6RUO - chains A and B of the 20 polymer chains in the assembly; structure by electron microscopy, 3.50 A resolution.

== Chain A ==
Molecule: DNA-directed RNA polymerase I subunit RPA190
From: Saccharomyces cerevisiae
Notes: EC 2.7.7.6
UniProtKB: P10964 (RPA1_YEAST); numbering as in UniProt (aligned over 1-1664)
Chain sequence (1664 residues; numbered 1 to 1664; the number before each row is that of its first residue):
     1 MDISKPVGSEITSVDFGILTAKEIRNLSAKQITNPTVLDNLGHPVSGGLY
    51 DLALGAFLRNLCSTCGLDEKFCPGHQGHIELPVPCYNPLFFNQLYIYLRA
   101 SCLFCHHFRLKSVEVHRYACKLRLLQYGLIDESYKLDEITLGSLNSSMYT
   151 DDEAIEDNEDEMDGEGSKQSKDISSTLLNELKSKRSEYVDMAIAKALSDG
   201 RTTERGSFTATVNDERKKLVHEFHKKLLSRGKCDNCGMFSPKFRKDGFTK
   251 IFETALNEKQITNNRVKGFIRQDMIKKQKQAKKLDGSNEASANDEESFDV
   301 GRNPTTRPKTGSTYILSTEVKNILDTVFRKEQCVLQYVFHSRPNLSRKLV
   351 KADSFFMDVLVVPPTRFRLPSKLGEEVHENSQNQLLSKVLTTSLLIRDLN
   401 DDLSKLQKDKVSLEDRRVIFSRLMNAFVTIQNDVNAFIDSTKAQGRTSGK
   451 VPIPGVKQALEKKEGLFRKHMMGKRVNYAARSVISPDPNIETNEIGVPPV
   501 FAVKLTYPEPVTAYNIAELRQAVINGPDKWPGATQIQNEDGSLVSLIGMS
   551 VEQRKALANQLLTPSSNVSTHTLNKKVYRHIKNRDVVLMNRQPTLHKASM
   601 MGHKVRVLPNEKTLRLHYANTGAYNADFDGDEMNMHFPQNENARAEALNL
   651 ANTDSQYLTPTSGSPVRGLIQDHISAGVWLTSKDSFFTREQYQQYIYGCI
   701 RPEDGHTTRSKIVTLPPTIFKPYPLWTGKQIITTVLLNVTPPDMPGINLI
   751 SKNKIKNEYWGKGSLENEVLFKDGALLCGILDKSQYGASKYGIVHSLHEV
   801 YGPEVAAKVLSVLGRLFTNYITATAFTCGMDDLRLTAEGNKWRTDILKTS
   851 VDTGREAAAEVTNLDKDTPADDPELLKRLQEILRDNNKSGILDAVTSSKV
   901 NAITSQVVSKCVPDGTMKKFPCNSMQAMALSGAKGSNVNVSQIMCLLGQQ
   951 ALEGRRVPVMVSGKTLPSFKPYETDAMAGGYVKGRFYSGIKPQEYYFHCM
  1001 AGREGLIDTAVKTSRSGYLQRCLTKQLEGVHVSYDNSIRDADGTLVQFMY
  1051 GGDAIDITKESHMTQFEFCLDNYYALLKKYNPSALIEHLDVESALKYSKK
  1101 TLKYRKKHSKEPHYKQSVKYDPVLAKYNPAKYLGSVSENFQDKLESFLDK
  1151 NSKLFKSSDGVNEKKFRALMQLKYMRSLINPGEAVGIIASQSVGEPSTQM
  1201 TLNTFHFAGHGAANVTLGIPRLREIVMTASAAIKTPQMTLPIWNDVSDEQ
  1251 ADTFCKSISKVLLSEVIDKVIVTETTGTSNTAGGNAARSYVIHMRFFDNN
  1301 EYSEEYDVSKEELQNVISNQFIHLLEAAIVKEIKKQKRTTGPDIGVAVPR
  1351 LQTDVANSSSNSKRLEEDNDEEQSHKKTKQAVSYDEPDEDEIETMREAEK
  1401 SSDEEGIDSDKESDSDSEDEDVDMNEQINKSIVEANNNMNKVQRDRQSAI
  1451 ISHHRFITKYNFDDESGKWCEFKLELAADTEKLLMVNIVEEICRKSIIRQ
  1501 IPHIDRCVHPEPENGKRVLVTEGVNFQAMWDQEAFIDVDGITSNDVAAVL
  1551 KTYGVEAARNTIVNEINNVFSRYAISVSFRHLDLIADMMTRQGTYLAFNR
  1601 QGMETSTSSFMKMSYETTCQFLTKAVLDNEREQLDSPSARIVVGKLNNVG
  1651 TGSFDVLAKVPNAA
Unresolved in the structure: 1-2, 142-171, 271-308, 407-416, 1154-1159, 1206-1213, 1277-1286, 1339-1432, 1664
Curated features (UniProtKB/Swiss-Prot):
  - region: Pro-992 to Glu-1004 (Bridging helix)
  - binding site (Zn(2+)): Cys-62, Cys-65, Cys-72, His-75, Cys-102, Cys-105, Cys-233, Cys-236
  - binding site (Mg(2+)): Asp-627, Asp-629, Asp-631
  - modified residue (Phosphoserine): Ser-889, Ser-1636

== Chain B ==
Molecule: DNA-directed RNA polymerase I subunit RPA135
From: Saccharomyces cerevisiae
Notes: EC 2.7.7.6
UniProtKB: P22138 (RPA2_YEAST); residues 1-1203 here = UniProt positions 1-1203
Chain sequence (1203 residues; numbered 1 to 1203; the number before each row is that of its first residue):
     1 MSKVIKPPGQARTADFRTLERESRFINPPKDKSAFPLLQEAVQPHIGSFN
    51 ALTEGPDGGLLNLGVKDIGEKVIFDGKPLNSEDEISNSGYLGNKLSVSVE
   101 QVSIAKPMSNDGVSSAVERKVYPSESRQRLTSYRGKLLLKLKWSVNNGEE
   151 NLFEVRDCGGLPVMLQSNRCHLNKMSPYELVQHKEESDEIGGYFIVNGIE
   201 KLIRMLIVQRRNHPMAIIRPSFANRGASYSHYGIQIRSVRPDQTSQTNVL
   251 HYLNDGQVTFRFSWRKNEYLVPVVMILKALCHTSDREIFDGIIGNDVKDS
   301 FLTDRLELLLRGFKKRYPHLQNRTQVLQYLGDKFRVVFQASPDQSDLEVG
   351 QEVLDRIVLVHLGKDGSQDKFRMLLFMIRKLYSLVAGECSPDNPDATQHQ
   401 EVLLGGFLYGMILKEKIDEYLQNIIAQVRMDINRGMAINFKDKRYMSRVL
   451 MRVNENIGSKMQYFLSTGNLVSQSGLDLQQVSGYTVVAEKINFYRFISHF
   501 RMVHRGSFFAQLKTTTVRKLLPESWGFLCPVHTPDGSPCGLLNHFAHKCR
   551 ISTQQSDVSRIPSILYSLGVAPASHTFAAGPSLCCVQIDGKIIGWVSHEQ
   601 GKIIADTLRYWKVEGKTPGLPIDLEIGYVPPSTRGQYPGLYLFGGHSRML
   651 RPVRYLPLDKEDIVGPFEQVYMNIAVTPQEIQNNVHTHVEFTPTNILSIL
   701 ANLTPFSDFNQSPRNMYQCQMGKQTMGTPGVALCHRSDNKLYRLQTGQTP
   751 IVKANLYDDYGMDNFPNGFNAVVAVISYTGYDMDDAMIINKSADERGFGY
   801 GTMYKTEKVDLALNRNRGDPITQHFGFGNDEWPKEWLEKLDEDGLPYIGT
   851 YVEEGDPICAYFDDTLNKTKIKTYHSSEPAYIEEVNLIGDESNKFQELQT
   901 VSIKYRIRRTPQIGDKFSSRHGQKGVCSRKWPTIDMPFSETGIQPDIIIN
   951 PHAFPSRMTIGMFVESLAGKAGALHGIAQDSTPWIFNEDDTPADYFGEQL
  1001 AKAGYNYHGNEPMYSGATGEELRADIYVGVVYYQRLRHMVNDKFQVRSTG
  1051 PVNSLTMQPVKGRKRHGGIRVGEMERDALIGHGTSFLLQDRLLNSSDYTQ
  1101 ASVCRECGSILTTQQSVPRIGSISTVCCRRCSMRFEDAKKLLTKSEDGEK
  1151 IFIDDSQIWEDGQGNKFVGGNETTTVAIPFVLKYLDSELSAMGIRLRYNV
  1201 EPK
Unresolved in the structure: 1-11, 112-116, 1141-1147
Curated features (UniProtKB/Swiss-Prot):
  - zinc finger: Cys-1104 to Cys-1131 (C4-type)
  - modified residue: Ser-2 (N-acetylserine), Ser-81 (Phosphoserine), Ser-1156 (Phosphoserine)
  - mutagenesis: Cys-1104 (C1104A: No effect; when associated with A-1107; A-1128 and A-1131), Cys-1107 (C1107A: Lethal. Abolishes recruitment of RPA1 to Pol I. No effect; when associated with A-1104; A-1128 and A-1131), Cys-1127 (C1127R: Responsible of suppression of RPA190-5 and RPA190-1 mutations), Cys-1128 (C1128A: No effect; when associated with A-1104; A-1107 and A-1131), Cys-1131 (C1131A: No effect; when associated with A-1104; A-1107 and A-1128)

== Interface between chain A and chain B ==
Residue-residue contacts - 355 pairs, chain A then chain B:
  Lys-5(A) / Tyr-1098(B)  hydrogen bond (backbone-side chain)
  Lys-5(A) / Gln-1100(B)  hydrogen bond (backbone-side chain)
  Pro-6(A) / Gln-1100(B)
  Val-7(A) / Gln-1100(B)
  Val-7(A) / Thr-1175(B)
  Val-7(A) / Val-1176(B)
  Val-7(A) / Ala-1177(B)  hydrophobic
  Gly-8(A) / Thr-1175(B)  hydrogen bond (backbone-backbone)
  Ser-9(A) / Thr-1174(B)  hydrogen bond
  Ser-9(A) / Thr-1175(B)
  Ser-9(A) / Val-1176(B)
  Ser-9(A) / Val-1200(B)
  Ser-9(A) / Pro-1202(B)
  Glu-10(A) / Val-1200(B)
  Glu-10(A) / Glu-1201(B)  hydrogen bond (backbone-backbone)
  Ile-11(A) / Ile-1178(B)  hydrophobic
  Ile-11(A) / Tyr-1198(B)  hydrophobic
  Ile-11(A) / Asn-1199(B)
  Thr-12(A) / Asn-1199(B)  hydrogen bond (backbone-backbone)
  Thr-12(A) / Glu-1201(B)  hydrogen bond
  Ser-13(A) / Tyr-1198(B)
  Ser-13(A) / Asn-1199(B)  hydrogen bond
  Val-14(A) / Leu-1196(B)  hydrophobic
  Val-14(A) / Arg-1197(B)
  Val-14(A) / Tyr-1198(B)  hydrophobic
  Asp-15(A) / Leu-1196(B)
  Asp-15(A) / Arg-1197(B)  hydrogen bond (backbone-backbone)
  Phe-16(A) / Leu-1196(B)  hydrophobic
  Gly-17(A) / Ile-1194(B)
  Gly-17(A) / Arg-1195(B)  hydrogen bond (backbone-backbone)
  Ile-18(A) / Gly-1193(B)
  Leu-19(A) / Gly-1193(B)
  Leu-19(A) / Arg-1195(B)
  Asn-26(A) / Arg-1129(B)
  Asn-26(A) / Arg-1130(B)  hydrogen bond (side chain-backbone)
  Asn-26(A) / Ser-1132(B)
  Leu-27(A) / Arg-1129(B)  hydrogen bond (backbone-side chain)
  Leu-27(A) / Arg-1130(B)
  Ser-28(A) / Arg-1129(B)
  Lys-30(A) / Arg-1129(B)
  Ser-63(A) / Gly-1162(B)
  Ser-63(A) / Gln-1163(B)
  Thr-64(A) / Gln-1114(B)  hydrogen bond (backbone-side chain)
  Thr-64(A) / Val-1117(B)
  Thr-64(A) / Arg-1129(B)
  Thr-64(A) / Asp-1161(B)
  Thr-64(A) / Gly-1162(B)
  Cys-65(A) / Gln-1114(B)
  Cys-65(A) / Val-1117(B)
  Gly-66(A) / Val-1117(B)
  Leu-67(A) / Gln-1115(B)
  His-75(A) / Arg-1129(B)
  Gln-76(A) / Leu-1111(B)
  Gln-76(A) / Ser-1190(B)
  Asn-87(A) / Met-1192(B)  hydrogen bond (side chain-backbone)
  Leu-89(A) / Met-1192(B)  hydrophobic
  Met-357(A) / Ala-1191(B)
  Met-357(A) / Met-1192(B)
  Met-357(A) / Gly-1193(B)
  Val-361(A) / Ser-1190(B)
  Val-361(A) / Ala-1191(B)  hydrophobic
  Arg-366(A) / Ser-1054(B)
  Arg-366(A) / Phe-1180(B)
  Phe-367(A) / Ser-1054(B)
  Phe-367(A) / Leu-1055(B)  hydrophobic
  Phe-367(A) / Phe-1180(B)  hydrophobic
  Phe-367(A) / Tyr-1184(B)  hydrophobic
  Phe-367(A) / Ser-1187(B)
  Phe-437(A) / Ala-1191(B)
  Val-456(A) / Glu-1188(B)
  Val-456(A) / Met-1192(B)  hydrophobic
  Leu-460(A) / Met-1192(B)  hydrophobic
  Leu-466(A) / Val-1181(B)  hydrophobic
  Leu-466(A) / Tyr-1184(B)  hydrophobic
  Leu-466(A) / Leu-1185(B)  hydrophobic
  Arg-468(A) / Arg-1070(B)  hydrogen bond (backbone-side chain)
  Lys-469(A) / Arg-1070(B)  hydrogen bond (backbone-side chain)
  His-470(A) / Gln-1058(B)  hydrogen bond
  His-470(A) / Val-1181(B)
  Met-471(A) / Val-1181(B)  hydrophobic
  Met-471(A) / Leu-1185(B)  hydrophobic
  Met-472(A) / Val-1071(B)
  Met-472(A) / Glu-1073(B)
  Met-472(A) / Arg-1076(B)  hydrogen bond
  Gly-473(A) / Arg-1070(B)  hydrogen bond (backbone-side chain)
  Gly-473(A) / Val-1071(B)
  Gly-473(A) / Gly-1072(B)
  Lys-474(A) / Gln-1058(B)
  Lys-474(A) / Val-1071(B)  hydrogen bond (backbone-backbone)
  Lys-474(A) / Leu-1092(B)  hydrogen bond (side chain-backbone)
  Lys-474(A) / Ser-1096(B)
  Lys-474(A) / Pro-1179(B)
  Arg-475(A) / Pro-1059(B)
  Arg-475(A) / Lys-1061(B)
  Arg-475(A) / Gly-1068(B)  hydrogen bond (side chain-backbone)
  Arg-475(A) / Ile-1069(B)
  Arg-475(A) / Arg-1070(B)
  Arg-475(A) / Ser-1096(B)  hydrogen bond (backbone-side chain)
  Val-476(A) / Arg-1047(B)
  Val-476(A) / Ile-1069(B)  hydrogen bond (backbone-backbone)
  Val-476(A) / Val-1071(B)  hydrophobic
  Val-476(A) / Arg-1091(B)
  Val-476(A) / Ser-1095(B)
  Asn-477(A) / Arg-1047(B)  hydrogen bond
  Asn-477(A) / Ser-1048(B)
  Asn-477(A) / Pro-1059(B)
  Asn-477(A) / Arg-1091(B)  hydrogen bond (backbone-side chain)
  Asn-477(A) / Ser-1095(B)  hydrogen bond (backbone-backbone)
  Tyr-478(A) / Arg-1047(B)  hydrogen bond (backbone-backbone)
  Tyr-478(A) / Ser-1048(B)  hydrogen bond (backbone-backbone)
  Ala-479(A) / Arg-1047(B)  hydrogen bond (backbone-backbone)
  Ala-479(A) / Ile-1069(B)
  Ala-480(A) / Gln-1045(B)
  Ala-480(A) / Val-1046(B)  hydrophobic
  Ala-480(A) / Ile-1069(B)
  Arg-481(A) / Phe-1044(B)
  Arg-481(A) / Gln-1045(B)  hydrogen bond (backbone-backbone)
  Arg-481(A) / Ile-1069(B)
  Ser-482(A) / Phe-1044(B)
  Val-483(A) / Val-1040(B)  hydrophobic
  Pro-486(A) / Tyr-781(B)
  Pro-486(A) / Ser-928(B)
  Asp-487(A) / Tyr-781(B)
  Pro-488(A) / Gly-780(B)
  Pro-488(A) / Tyr-781(B)
  Asn-489(A) / Tyr-781(B)  hydrogen bond
  Phe-501(A) / Gln-1045(B)
  Phe-501(A) / Val-1046(B)  hydrophobic
  Lys-504(A) / Val-1046(B)
  Lys-504(A) / Ser-1048(B)  hydrogen bond (backbone-side chain)
  Leu-505(A) / Arg-1047(B)
  Asn-590(A) / Glu-1075(B)
  Gln-592(A) / Glu-1075(B)
  Thr-594(A) / Met-1074(B)
  Lys-597(A) / Ala-1078(B)
  Lys-597(A) / Gly-1081(B)
  Lys-597(A) / His-1082(B)  hydrogen bond (backbone-side chain)
  Met-600(A) / Glu-1075(B)
  Met-600(A) / Ala-1078(B)  hydrophobic
  Met-600(A) / Leu-1079(B)  hydrophobic
  Met-600(A) / His-1082(B)  hydrogen bond (backbone-side chain)
  Arg-615(A) / Ser-928(B)  hydrogen bond (side chain-backbone)
  Tyr-618(A) / Gly-780(B)  hydrogen bond (side chain-backbone)
  Tyr-618(A) / Tyr-781(B)
  Tyr-618(A) / Asp-782(B)
  Tyr-618(A) / Met-783(B)  hydrophobic
  Thr-621(A) / Asp-784(B)  hydrogen bond
  Asp-627(A) / Asp-784(B)
  Phe-628(A) / Met-783(B)
  Phe-628(A) / Asp-784(B)  hydrogen bond (backbone-backbone)
  Asp-629(A) / Lys-916(B)  hydrogen bond (backbone-side chain)
  Glu-632(A) / Lys-1043(B)
  Asn-634(A) / Ile-1069(B)
  Asn-634(A) / Arg-1070(B)
  His-636(A) / Ile-1069(B)
  His-636(A) / Val-1071(B)
  His-636(A) / Arg-1091(B)
  Phe-637(A) / Arg-1091(B)  hydrogen bond (backbone-side chain)
  Pro-638(A) / Asp-1090(B)
  Pro-638(A) / Arg-1091(B)
  Gln-639(A) / Asp-1090(B)  hydrogen bond (backbone-side chain)
  Gln-639(A) / Ser-1095(B)
  Asn-640(A) / Asn-1094(B)
  Asn-642(A) / Phe-1086(B)
  Ala-643(A) / Phe-1086(B)
  Ala-643(A) / Leu-1087(B)
  Glu-646(A) / Thr-1084(B)  hydrogen bond
  Glu-646(A) / Ser-1085(B)
  Glu-646(A) / Phe-1086(B)  hydrogen bond (side chain-backbone)
  Glu-646(A) / Leu-1087(B)  hydrogen bond (side chain-backbone)
  Ala-647(A) / Leu-1087(B)
  Leu-650(A) / Thr-1084(B)
  Ala-651(A) / His-1082(B)
  Gln-656(A) / His-1082(B)  hydrogen bond
  Gln-671(A) / Asp-784(B)
  Gln-671(A) / His-952(B)
  Asp-672(A) / Ser-777(B)
  Asp-672(A) / Gly-780(B)
  Asp-672(A) / Met-783(B)
  Ser-675(A) / His-952(B)
  Trp-679(A) / Arg-1023(B)
  Gln-691(A) / Glu-1020(B)
  Thr-818(A) / Thr-779(B)
  Ile-821(A) / Ser-777(B)
  Ile-821(A) / Tyr-778(B)
  Thr-822(A) / Tyr-778(B)  hydrogen bond (side chain-backbone)
  Thr-822(A) / Ser-1015(B)  hydrogen bond (backbone-side chain)
  Thr-822(A) / Ala-1017(B)
  Ala-823(A) / Thr-1018(B)
  Thr-824(A) / Arg-1023(B)
  Ala-825(A) / Ile-776(B)  hydrophobic
  Ala-825(A) / Ser-777(B)
  Ala-825(A) / Leu-1022(B)  hydrophobic
  Ala-825(A) / Arg-1023(B)
  Phe-826(A) / Ser-777(B)  hydrogen bond (backbone-side chain)
  Phe-826(A) / Pro-951(B)
  Phe-826(A) / His-952(B)
  Thr-827(A) / Val-775(B)  hydrogen bond (side chain-backbone)
  Thr-827(A) / Ala-1024(B)
  Thr-827(A) / Asp-1025(B)
  Thr-827(A) / Ile-1026(B)
  Thr-827(A) / Tyr-1027(B)
  Cys-828(A) / Pro-951(B)  hydrophobic
  Cys-828(A) / Phe-963(B)
  Gly-829(A) / Phe-963(B)
  Gly-829(A) / Asn-1010(B)
  Gly-829(A) / Tyr-1027(B)
  Met-830(A) / Phe-963(B)
  Met-830(A) / Val-964(B)  hydrophobic
  Met-830(A) / Leu-967(B)  hydrophobic
  Met-830(A) / His-1008(B)
  Met-830(A) / Tyr-1027(B)
  Asp-831(A) / His-1008(B)
  Asp-831(A) / Asn-1010(B)
  Leu-833(A) / Ile-960(B)  hydrophobic
  Arg-834(A) / Ala-993(B)
  Arg-834(A) / His-1008(B)
  Arg-843(A) / Glu-988(B)  salt bridge
  Gln-880(A) / Ser-632(B)
  Gln-880(A) / Thr-633(B)  hydrogen bond
  Arg-884(A) / Ser-632(B)  hydrogen bond
  Arg-884(A) / Thr-633(B)  hydrogen bond (side chain-backbone)
  Arg-884(A) / Arg-634(B)
  Arg-884(A) / Gly-635(B)
  Met-925(A) / Pro-955(B)  hydrophobic
  Met-928(A) / Pro-951(B)
  Met-928(A) / His-952(B)
  Met-928(A) / Pro-955(B)  hydrophobic
  Lys-934(A) / His-952(B)  hydrogen bond (side chain-backbone)
  Lys-934(A) / Ala-953(B)
  Lys-934(A) / Pro-955(B)
  Lys-934(A) / Ser-956(B)
  Lys-934(A) / Arg-957(B)
  Asn-939(A) / Pro-955(B)
  Asn-939(A) / Met-958(B)
  Gln-942(A) / Met-958(B)
  Ile-943(A) / Ile-960(B)  hydrophobic
  Glu-953(A) / Lys-519(B)  salt bridge
  Met-960(A) / Pro-522(B)
  Met-960(A) / Glu-523(B)
  Met-960(A) / Val-670(B)  hydrophobic
  Val-961(A) / Ser-390(B)
  Val-961(A) / Gln-636(B)
  Ser-962(A) / Val-670(B)  hydrogen bond (side chain-backbone)
  Ser-962(A) / Tyr-671(B)
  Lys-964(A) / Gln-669(B)
  Lys-964(A) / Val-670(B)  hydrogen bond (side chain-backbone)
  Lys-964(A) / Met-672(B)  hydrogen bond (side chain-backbone)
  Thr-965(A) / Pro-522(B)
  Pro-967(A) / Trp-525(B)
  Pro-967(A) / Gln-669(B)
  Pro-967(A) / Asn-673(B)
  Pro-967(A) / Ile-674(B)  hydrogen bond (backbone-backbone)
  Ser-968(A) / Ile-674(B)
  Ser-968(A) / Val-676(B)
  Ser-968(A) / His-686(B)
  Pro-971(A) / Asn-673(B)
  Phe-986(A) / Phe-709(B)
  Phe-986(A) / Ile-960(B)
  Tyr-987(A) / Thr-991(B)
  Tyr-987(A) / Ala-993(B)
  Ser-988(A) / Phe-709(B)
  Ser-988(A) / Glu-988(B)
  Gly-989(A) / Phe-709(B)
  Ile-990(A) / Asp-708(B)
  Ile-990(A) / Trp-984(B)  hydrogen bond (backbone-side chain)
  Lys-991(A) / Glu-680(B)  salt bridge
  Lys-991(A) / Trp-984(B)
  Pro-992(A) / Trp-525(B)
  Pro-992(A) / Pro-693(B)  hydrophobic
  Pro-992(A) / Trp-984(B)
  Gln-993(A) / Val-676(B)
  Gln-993(A) / Glu-680(B)  hydrogen bond
  Tyr-995(A) / Val-531(B)
  Tyr-995(A) / Ser-707(B)  hydrogen bond (side chain-backbone)
  Tyr-995(A) / Asp-708(B)
  Tyr-995(A) / Asn-715(B)
  Tyr-995(A) / Trp-984(B)  hydrophobic
  Tyr-996(A) / Leu-521(B)  hydrogen bond (side chain-backbone)
  Tyr-996(A) / Pro-522(B)  hydrophobic
  Tyr-996(A) / Ser-524(B)
  Tyr-996(A) / Trp-525(B)  hydrophobic
  Tyr-996(A) / Pro-530(B)  hydrophobic
  His-998(A) / Gln-711(B)
  His-998(A) / Ser-712(B)  hydrogen bond (side chain-backbone)
  Cys-999(A) / Leu-520(B)
  Cys-999(A) / Pro-530(B)  hydrophobic
  Cys-999(A) / Val-531(B)  hydrophobic
  Cys-999(A) / Ser-712(B)  hydrogen bond
  Cys-999(A) / Met-716(B)
  Met-1000(A) / Leu-520(B)  hydrophobic
  Met-1000(A) / Leu-521(B)
  Met-1000(A) / Pro-522(B)  hydrophobic
  Gly-1002(A) / Pro-713(B)
  Gly-1002(A) / Met-716(B)
  Arg-1003(A) / Arg-518(B)  hydrogen bond (side chain-backbone)
  Arg-1003(A) / Leu-520(B)
  Arg-1003(A) / Pro-530(B)
  Arg-1003(A) / Thr-533(B)
  Arg-1003(A) / Gly-540(B)
  Arg-1003(A) / Met-716(B)
  Leu-1006(A) / Asp-535(B)
  Leu-1006(A) / Met-716(B)  hydrophobic
  Ile-1007(A) / Thr-515(B)
  Ile-1007(A) / Arg-518(B)
  Arg-1015(A) / Lys-513(B)
  Arg-1021(A) / Glu-1073(B)  salt bridge
  Thr-1024(A) / Asp-1077(B)
  Glu-1028(A) / Arg-1076(B)  salt bridge
  Ala-1184(A) / Ile-1080(B)
  Ala-1184(A) / Gly-1081(B)
  Ile-1187(A) / Asp-1077(B)
  Ile-1187(A) / Ile-1080(B)  hydrophobic
  Ile-1187(A) / Gly-1081(B)
  Gln-1191(A) / Asp-1077(B)  hydrogen bond (side chain-backbone)
  Glu-1332(A) / Asp-255(B)
  Gln-1336(A) / Lys-315(B)
  Lys-1337(A) / Lys-315(B)
  Glu-1481(A) / Lys-315(B)
  Lys-1482(A) / Asp-304(B)
  Lys-1482(A) / Glu-307(B)
  Lys-1482(A) / Leu-308(B)
  Leu-1484(A) / Asp-304(B)
  Leu-1484(A) / Arg-305(B)
  Leu-1484(A) / Leu-308(B)  hydrophobic
  Asn-1487(A) / Arg-305(B)  hydrogen bond
  Cys-1619(A) / Met-1192(B)  hydrophobic
  Leu-1622(A) / Leu-1189(B)  hydrophobic
  Leu-1622(A) / Met-1192(B)  hydrophobic
  Val-1626(A) / Ile-1194(B)  hydrophobic
  Pro-1637(A) / Arg-1076(B)
  Pro-1637(A) / Ile-1080(B)  hydrophobic
  Ser-1638(A) / Arg-1076(B)  hydrogen bond
  Ile-1641(A) / Arg-1076(B)
  Ile-1641(A) / Leu-1088(B)  hydrophobic
  Ile-1641(A) / Leu-1092(B)  hydrophobic
  Val-1642(A) / Pro-1179(B)
  Val-1642(A) / Leu-1182(B)
  Val-1643(A) / Pro-1179(B)
  Val-1643(A) / Leu-1182(B)  hydrophobic
  Gly-1644(A) / Gln-1089(B)  hydrogen bond (backbone-side chain)
  Gly-1644(A) / Pro-1179(B)
  Lys-1645(A) / Gln-1089(B)
  Leu-1646(A) / Ser-1085(B)
  Leu-1646(A) / Phe-1086(B)  hydrophobic
  Leu-1646(A) / Gln-1089(B)
  Asn-1647(A) / Ile-1080(B)
  Asn-1647(A) / Ser-1085(B)
  Asn-1647(A) / Gln-1089(B)
  Val-1649(A) / Gly-1083(B)
  Val-1649(A) / Ser-1085(B)  hydrogen bond (backbone-side chain)
  Gly-1650(A) / Gly-1083(B)
  Thr-1651(A) / Gly-1083(B)  hydrogen bond (backbone-backbone)
  Thr-1651(A) / Ser-1085(B)  hydrogen bond (side chain-backbone)
  Thr-1651(A) / Phe-1086(B)
Other interface residues (no listed pair), chain A (191 interface residues in all): Ala-29, Pro-364, Ile-438, Lys-457, Phe-467, Val-500, Leu-588, Arg-591, Lys-612, Thr-613, Ala-626, Gly-630, Ile-670, Ala-933, Gly-935, Pro-958, Leu-966, Phe-969, Lys-970, Arg-985, Ala-1010, Gln-1020, Ile-1188, Gly-1652
Other interface residues (no listed pair), chain B (184 interface residues in all): Cys-529, Ser-537, Cys-539, Val-685, Leu-697, Asn-710, Asp-785, Ala-786, Ile-913, Val-926, Asn-950, Phe-986, Pro-992, Thr-1049, Thr-1056, Leu-1093, Asp-1097, Thr-1112, Met-1133, Arg-1134, Lys-1183

== Summary ==
191 residues of chain A face 184 of chain B across their interface; the contacts include 72 hydrogen bonds and
5 salt bridges. Polar pairs include Arg-843(A)/Glu-988(B), Glu-953(A)/Lys-519(B) and Lys-991(A)/Glu-680(B).
Here chain A is DNA-directed RNA polymerase I subunit RPA190 and chain B is DNA-directed RNA polymerase I
subunit RPA135, both from Saccharomyces cerevisiae. Entry 6RUO (RNA Polymerase I Open Complex conformation 1)
was determined by electron microscopy, deposited together with 6RQH, 6RQL, 6RQT, 6RRD, 6RUI and 6RWE.
